PDB entry 8K71 | X-ray diffraction, 2.23 A resolution | chain A

[Chain A]
Name: Hypoxia-inducible factor 1-alpha inhibitor
Organism: Homo sapiens
Notes: EC 1.14.11.30, 1.14.11.-
Reference sequence: Q9NWT6 (HIF1N_HUMAN); residues 1-349 here = UniProt positions 1-349
Amino-acid sequence (349 residues; each row starts with the number of its first residue):
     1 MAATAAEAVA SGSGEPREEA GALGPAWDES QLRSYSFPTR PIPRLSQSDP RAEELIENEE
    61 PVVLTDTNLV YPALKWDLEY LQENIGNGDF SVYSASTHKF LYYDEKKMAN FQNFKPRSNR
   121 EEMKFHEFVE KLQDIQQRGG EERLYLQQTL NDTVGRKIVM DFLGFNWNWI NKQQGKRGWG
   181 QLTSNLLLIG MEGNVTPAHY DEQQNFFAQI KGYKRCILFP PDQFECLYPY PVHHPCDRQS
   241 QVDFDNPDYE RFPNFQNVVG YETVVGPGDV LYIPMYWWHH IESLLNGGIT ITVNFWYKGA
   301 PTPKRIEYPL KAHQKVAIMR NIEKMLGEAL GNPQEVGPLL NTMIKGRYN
Not modelled in the structure: 1-11
Curated features (UniProtKB/Swiss-Prot):
  - binding site (2-oxoglutarate): Tyr-145, Thr-196, Asn-205, Lys-214, Asn-294
  - binding site (substrate): Asp-152, Gln-181 to Thr-183, Asp-201 to Gln-203, Arg-238, Gln-239, Ala-300, Asn-321
  - binding site (Fe cation): His-199, Asp-201, His-279
  - site: Leu-340 (Important for dimer formation)
  - modified residue: Ala-2 (N-acetylalanine)
  - mutagenesis: His-199 (H199A: Prevents suppression of HIF CAD activity. Strongly stimulates 2-oxoglutarate turnover. No stimulation of 2-oxoglutarate turnover; when associated with R-340), Asp-201 (D201A: Prevents suppression of HIF CAD activity; D201E: Loss of HIF1A Asn hydroxylation activity. Slightly stimulates 2-oxoglutarate turnover; D201G: No impact on HIF1A Asn hydroxylation activity ...), Gln-239 (Q239H: No effect on Asp hydroxylation ability), Trp-296 (W296R: Loss of HIF1A Asn hydroxylation activity and slight stimulation of 2-oxoglutarate turnover; when associated with G-201), Leu-340 (L340R: Impairs dimer formation, leading to loss of HIF1A Asn hydroxylation activity. No stimulation of 2-oxoglutarate turnover; when associated with A-201), Ile-344 (I344R: No effect on dimer formation and HIF1A Asn hydroxylation activity)
Metal / ion sites: Zn2+: His-199, Asp-201, His-279 (together with VIZ)
Small-molecule neighbours: VIZ (2-[(2Z)-2-[2-(naphthalen-2-ylmethylsulfonyl)ethanoylimino]-3-oxidanyl-1,3-thiazol-4-yl]ethanoic acid): Tyr-102, Tyr-145, Gln-147, Thr-183, Ser-184, Leu-186, Leu-188, Thr-196, His-199, Asp-201, Glu-202, Gln-203, Phe-207, Lys-214, Arg-238, His-279, Ile-281, Trp-296
What the authors report for this chain:
  - Zn2+ coordination: His-199, Asp-201, His-279
  - binding site for VIZ: Tyr-145, Leu-188, Thr-196, Gln-203, Lys-214, Ile-281, Trp-296

[Summary]
Chain A binds compound VIZ. His-199, Asp-201 and His-279 form the Zn2+ site. From UniProt: 5 residues binding
2-oxoglutarate, 11 substrate-binding residues, 3 Fe cation-binding residues and 6 mutagenesis sites. The paper
reports a binding site for VIZ at Tyr-145, Leu-188 and Thr-196 among others; Zn2+ coordination by His-199,
Asp-201 and His-279.
Chain A is Hypoxia-inducible factor 1-alpha inhibitor (Homo sapiens); the structure, Factor-inhibiting
hypoxia-inducible factor in complex with Zn(II) and
2-(3-hydroxy-2-((2-((naphthalen-2-ylmethyl)sulfonyl)acetyl)imino)-2,3-dihydrothiazol-4-yl)acetic acid, was
determined by X-ray diffraction together with 8K73 from the same study.
